PDB entry 7YYH | electron microscopy, 8.90 A resolution (very low resolution: no residue pairs are listed; an interface is given only as per-side residue counts) | chains B and J of the 23 polymer chains in the assembly

# Chain B
Molecule: Histone H4
From: Homo sapiens
UniProt: P62805 (H4_HUMAN); residues 0-102 here correspond to UniProt positions 1-103 (UniProt number = residue number + 1)
Chain sequence (103 residues; each row starts with the number of its first residue; numbering starts at 0):
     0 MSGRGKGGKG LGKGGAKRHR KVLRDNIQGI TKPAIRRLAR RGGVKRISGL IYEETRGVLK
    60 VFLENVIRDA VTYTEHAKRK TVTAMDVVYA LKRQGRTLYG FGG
Disordered / not traced: 0-23, 102
Curated features (UniProtKB/Swiss-Prot):
  - DNA-binding region: Lys-16 to Lys-20
  - modified residue: Ser-1 (N-acetylserine), Arg-3 (Asymmetric dimethylarginine), Lys-5 (N6-(2-hydroxyisobutyryl)lysine), Lys-8 (N6-(2-hydroxyisobutyryl)lysine), Lys-12 (N6-(2-hydroxyisobutyryl)lysine), Lys-16 (N6-(2-hydroxyisobutyryl)lysine), Lys-20 (N6,N6,N6-trimethyllysine), Lys-31 (N6-(2-hydroxyisobutyryl)lysine), Lys-44 (N6-(2-hydroxyisobutyryl)lysine), Ser-47 (Phosphoserine), Tyr-51 (Phosphotyrosine), Lys-59 (N6-(2-hydroxyisobutyryl)lysine), Lys-77 (N6-(2-hydroxyisobutyryl)lysine), Lys-79 (N6-(2-hydroxyisobutyryl)lysine), Thr-80 (Phosphothreonine), Tyr-88 (Phosphotyrosine), Lys-91 (N6-(2-hydroxyisobutyryl)lysine)
  - cross-link (Glycyl lysine isopeptide (Lys-Gly)): Lys-12 (interchain with G-Cter in SUMO2), Lys-20 (interchain with G-Cter in SUMO2), Lys-31 (interchain with G-Cter in SUMO2), Lys-59 (interchain with G-Cter in SUMO2), Lys-79 (interchain with G-Cter in SUMO2), Lys-91 (interchain with G-Cter in SUMO2)

# Chain J
Molecule: 171-nt DNA strand
Sequence (171 nucleotides; numbered 3 to 173; the number before each row is that of its first residue):
     3 AATCTGCAAG TGGATATTTG GACCGCTTTG AGGCCTTCGT TGGAAACGGG AATATCTTCA
    63 CATAAAAACT AAACAGAAGC ATTCTCAGAA ACTTCTTTGT GATGATTGCA TTCAACTCAC
   123 AGAGTTGAAC ATTCCTTTTG ATAGAGCAGT TTTGAAACAC TCTTTTTGTA G
Disordered / not traced: 3-19, 173

# How chain B and chain J interact
At this resolution (9 A) residue pairs are not listed: 12 residues of chain B and 7 of chain J lie at the interface.

# In short
Chain B and chain J form an interface of 12 and 7 residues respectively. From UniProt: a DNA-binding region on
chain B.
Here chain B is Histone H4 (Homo sapiens) and chain J is a 171-nt DNA strand. Entry 7YYH (Structure of the
human CCANdeltaT CENP-A alpha-satellite complex) was determined by electron microscopy, deposited together
with 7PB4, 7PB8, 7PII, 7PKN, 7R5R, 7R5S, 7R5V and 7YWX.
